Entry 7ZYA (X-ray diffraction, 1.12 A resolution); this record covers chain A.

# Chain A
Protein: Endochitinase 33
From: Trichoderma harzianum
Notes: EC 3.2.1.14
UniProt: Q12713 (CHI33_TRIHA); residue numbers follow UniProt; this construct covers 19-321
Chain sequence (303 residues; numbered 19 to 321; the number before each row is that of its first residue):
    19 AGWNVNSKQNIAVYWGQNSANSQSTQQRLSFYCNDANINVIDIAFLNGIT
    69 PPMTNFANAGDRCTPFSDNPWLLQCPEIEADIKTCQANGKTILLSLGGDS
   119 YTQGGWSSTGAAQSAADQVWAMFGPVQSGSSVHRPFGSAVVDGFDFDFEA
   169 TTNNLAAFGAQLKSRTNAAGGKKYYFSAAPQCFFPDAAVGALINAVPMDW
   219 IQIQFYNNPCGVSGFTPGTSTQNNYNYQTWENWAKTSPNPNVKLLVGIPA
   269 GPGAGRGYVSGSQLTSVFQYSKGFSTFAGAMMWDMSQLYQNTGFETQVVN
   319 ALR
Swiss-Prot annotation at these positions:
  - active site: Glu167 (Proton donor)
Cystine bridges: Cys51-Cys103, Cys81-Cys93, Cys200-Cys228
Reported in the primary citation:
  - catalytic residues: Asp165, Glu167 (proposed by the authors, not directly observed)
  - binding site for 2-amino-2-hydroxymethyl-propane-1,3-diol: Asp165, Glu167, Gln222
  - mutagenesis - S118Y: increased catalytic activity on chitin
  - mutagenesis - R274S: decreased catalytic activity on chitin
  - mutagenesis - S118Y, Q199S, R274S: increased catalytic activity on NAG6
  - mutagenesis - S118Y: increased catalytic activity on CHIT50
  - mutagenesis - S118Y: increased catalytic activity on CHIT100
  - catalytic residues: Tyr224 (citing earlier work)
  - mutagenesis - S37D, D117W, Q199S, N226R: decreased catalytic activity

# Summary
From UniProt: active-site residue Glu167. The paper reports catalytic residues Asp165, Glu167 and Tyr224;
S37D, D117W and Q199S, among others, reduce catalytic activity; 6 substitutions were tested in all.
Chain A is Endochitinase 33 (Trichoderma harzianum); the structure, Structure of Chit33 from Trichoderma
harzianum, was determined by X-ray diffraction (same publication as 7ZY9).
